PDB entry 5Z3O | electron microscopy, 3.62 A resolution | chains B and I of the 11 polymer chains in the assembly

Chain B:
Name: Histone H4
Organism: Xenopus laevis
UniProtKB: P62799 (H4_XENLA); residues 1-102 here correspond to UniProt positions 2-103 (UniProt number = residue number + 1)
Chain sequence (102 residues; row label = number of the first residue in the row):
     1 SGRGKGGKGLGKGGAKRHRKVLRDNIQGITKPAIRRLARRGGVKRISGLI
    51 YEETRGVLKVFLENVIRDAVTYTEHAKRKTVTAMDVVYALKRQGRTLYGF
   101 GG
Unresolved in the structure: 1-14, 102
UniProt features mapped onto this chain:
  - DNA-binding region: Lys-16 to Lys-20
  - modified residue: Ser-1 (N-acetylserine), Arg-3 (Asymmetric dimethylarginine), Lys-5 (N6-(2-hydroxyisobutyryl)lysine), Lys-8 (N6-(2-hydroxyisobutyryl)lysine), Lys-12 (N6-(2-hydroxyisobutyryl)lysine), Lys-16 (N6-(2-hydroxyisobutyryl)lysine), Lys-20 (N6,N6,N6-trimethyllysine), Lys-31 (N6-(2-hydroxyisobutyryl)lysine), Lys-44 (N6-(2-hydroxyisobutyryl)lysine), Ser-47 (Phosphoserine), Tyr-51 (Phosphotyrosine), Lys-59 (N6-(2-hydroxyisobutyryl)lysine), Lys-77 (N6-(2-hydroxyisobutyryl)lysine), Lys-79 (N6-(2-hydroxyisobutyryl)lysine), Tyr-88 (Phosphotyrosine), Lys-91 (N6-(2-hydroxyisobutyryl)lysine)
  - cross-link (Glycyl lysine isopeptide (Lys-Gly)): Lys-31 (interchain with G-Cter in UFM1), Lys-91 (interchain with G-Cter in ubiquitin)

Chain I:
Molecule: 167-nt DNA strand
Sequence (167 nucleotides; each row starts with the number of its first residue):
     1 ATCGAGAATCCCGGTGCCGAGGCCGCTCAATTGGTCGTAGACAGCTCTAG
    51 CACCGCTTAAACGCACGTACGCGCTGTCCCCCGCGTTTTAACCGCCAAGG
   101 GGATTACTCCCTAGTCTCCAGGCACGTGTCAGATATATACATCCTGAAGC
   151 TTGTCGAGAAGTACGAT
Unresolved in the structure: 1, 148-167

How chain B and chain I interact:
Pairs across the interface (13; chain B residue first):
  Arg-35(B) / DC82(I)  salt bridge to the phosphate
  Arg-39(B) / DC82(I)  salt bridge to the phosphate
  Lys-44(B) / DC82(I)  phosphate contact
  Arg-45(B) / DC80(I)  base contact
  Arg-45(B) / DC81(I)  hydrogen bond to the sugar
  Arg-45(B) / DC82(I)  phosphate contact
  Ile-46(B) / DC81(I)  sugar contact
  Ile-46(B) / DC82(I)  hydrogen bond to the phosphate
  Ser-47(B) / DC81(I)  hydrogen bond to the phosphate
  Gly-48(B) / DC81(I)  hydrogen bond to the phosphate
  Arg-78(B) / DG102(I)  phosphate contact
  Lys-79(B) / DG102(I)  hydrogen bond to the phosphate
  Thr-80(B) / DG102(I)  hydrogen bond to the phosphate
Other interface residues (no listed pair), chain I (5 interface residues in all): DG101

Summary:
10 residues of chain B face 5 of chain I across their interface; the contacts include 6 hydrogen bonds and 2
salt bridges. Polar pairs include Arg-45(B)/DC81(I), Ile-46(B)/DC82(I) and Ser-47(B)/DC81(I). UniProt lists a
DNA-binding region on chain B.
Here chain B is Histone H4 (Xenopus laevis) and chain I is a 167-nt DNA strand. Entry 5Z3O (Structure of
Snf2-nucleosome complex in ADP state) was determined by electron microscopy (same publication as 5Z3U, 5Z3V,
5Z3L, 6IY2 and 6IY3).
